PDB entry 7SFU | electron microscopy, 4.20 A resolution (low resolution: residue-level contacts below are approximate; hydrogen-bond / salt-bridge calls are withheld) | chains A and G of the 12 polymer chains in the assembly

== Chain A (and G) ==
Protein: Spike glycoprotein E1
Organism: Venezuelan equine encephalitis virus (strain TC-83)
Notes: chain G of this document is another copy of the same molecule, construct and numbering; everything in this record applies to it too
UniProtKB: P05674 (POLS_EEVV8); residues 1-442 here correspond to UniProt positions 813-1254 (UniProt number = residue number + 812)
Amino-acid sequence (442 residues; each row starts with the number of its first residue):
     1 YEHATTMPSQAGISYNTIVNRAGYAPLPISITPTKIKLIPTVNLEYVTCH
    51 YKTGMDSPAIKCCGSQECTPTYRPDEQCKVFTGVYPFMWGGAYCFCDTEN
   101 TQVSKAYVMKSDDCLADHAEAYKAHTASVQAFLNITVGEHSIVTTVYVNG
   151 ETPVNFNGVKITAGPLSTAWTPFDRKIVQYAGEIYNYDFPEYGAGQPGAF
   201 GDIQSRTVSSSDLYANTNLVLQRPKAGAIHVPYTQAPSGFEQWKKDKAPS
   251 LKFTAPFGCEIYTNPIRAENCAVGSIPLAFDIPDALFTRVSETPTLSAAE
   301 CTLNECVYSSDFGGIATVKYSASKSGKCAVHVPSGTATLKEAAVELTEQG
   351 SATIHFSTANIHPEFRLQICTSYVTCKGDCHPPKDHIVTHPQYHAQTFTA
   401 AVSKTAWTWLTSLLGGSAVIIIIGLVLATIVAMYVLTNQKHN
Disulfide bonds: Cys49-Cys114, Cys62-Cys94, Cys63-Cys96, Cys301-Cys376, Cys306-Cys380, Cys328-Cys370
Covalently attached groups: N-acetylglucosamine (NAG) linked to Asn134
Curated features (UniProtKB/Swiss-Prot):
  - region: Val84 to Thr101 (E1 fusion peptide loop)
  - glycosylation: Asn134 (N-linked (GlcNAc...) asparagine)

== How chain A and chain G interact ==
Contacting residue pairs - 10 pairs, chain A then chain G:
  Arg21(A) - Pro383(G)
  Arg21(A) - Lys384(G)
  Ala22(A) - His381(G)
  Gly23(A) - Val307(G)
  Gly23(A) - Lys384(G)
  Tyr24(A) - Lys384(G)
  Tyr24(A) - Asp385(G)
  Asp284(A) - Asp385(G)
  Val290(A) - Glu305(G)
  Ser291(A) - Ile315(G)
Interface residues without a listed pair, chain A (8 interface residues in all): Thr295

== Summary ==
Chain A and chain G form an interface of 8 and 7 residues respectively.
Both chains are Spike glycoprotein E1 (Venezuelan equine encephalitis virus (strain TC-83)). Entry 7SFU
(CryoEM structure of Venezuelan Equine Encephalitis virus (VEEV) TC-83 strain VLP) was determined by electron
microscopy.
